6SKJ - chains A and C; structure by X-ray diffraction, 2.80 A resolution.

Chain A:
Molecule: Glycylpeptide N-tetradecanoyltransferase 1
Source organism: Homo sapiens
Notes: EC 2.3.1.97; engineered mutation(s): L495stop
Reference sequence: P30419 (NMT1_HUMAN); numbering as in UniProt (aligned over 99-494)
Sequence (400 residues; row label = number of the first residue in the row):
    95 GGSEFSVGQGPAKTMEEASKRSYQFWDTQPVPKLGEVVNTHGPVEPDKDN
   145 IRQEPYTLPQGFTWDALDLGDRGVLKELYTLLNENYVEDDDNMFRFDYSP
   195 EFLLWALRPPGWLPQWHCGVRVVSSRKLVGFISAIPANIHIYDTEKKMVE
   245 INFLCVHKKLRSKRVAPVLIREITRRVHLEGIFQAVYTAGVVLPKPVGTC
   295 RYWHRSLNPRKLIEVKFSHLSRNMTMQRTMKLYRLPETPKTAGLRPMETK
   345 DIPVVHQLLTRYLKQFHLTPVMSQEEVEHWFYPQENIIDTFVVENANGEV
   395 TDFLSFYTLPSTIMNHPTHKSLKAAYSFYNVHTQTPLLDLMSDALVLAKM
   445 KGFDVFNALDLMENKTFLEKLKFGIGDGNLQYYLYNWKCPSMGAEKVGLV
Disordered / not traced: 95-103, 410-413
Differences from the reference sequence: expression tag (95-98)
Curated features (UniProtKB/Swiss-Prot):
  - binding site (tetradecanoyl-CoA): Q118, F119, W120, F247, L248, C249, V250, S256, R258, V259, A260
  - mutagenesis: Y180 (Y180P: Abolished glycine- and lysine-myristoyltransferase activities), V181 (V181L: Reduced glycine N-myristoyltransferase activity), Y192 (Y192A: Reduced glycine N-myristoyltransferase activity), G492 (G492D/K: Reduced activity)
Small-molecule neighbours: tetradecanoyl-coa (MYA): R115, S116, Y117, Q118, F119, W120, N179, Y180, V181, V243, I245, N246, F247, L248, C249, V250, L254, R255, S256, K257, R258, V259, A260, P261, I264, I267, T268, V271, H272, I276, F277, Q278, A279, Y281, T282, A283, V285, L287, Y479
From the paper describing this entry:
  - catalytic residues: E244
  - mutagenesis - K107E/K252E: increased catalytic activity
  - mutagenesis - Y180F/N246A: unchanged catalytic activity
  - mutagenesis - Y180A, V181L, Y192A: decreased catalytic activity
  - mutagenesis - Y180P: abolished catalytic activity
  - specificity-determining residues: Y180, N246 (proposed by the authors, not directly observed)

Chain C:
Molecule: Apoptosis-inducing factor 3
Notes: EC 1.-.-.-
Reference sequence: Q96NN9 (AIFM3_HUMAN); numbering as in UniProt (aligned over 2-9)
Sequence (8 residues; numbered 2 to 9; the number before each row is that of its first residue):
     2 GNCFSKPR
Differences from the reference sequence: engineered mutation N3 (Gly in Q96NN9); conflict R9 (Lys in Q96NN9)
Glycans and other covalent adducts: tetradecanoyl-coa (MYA) linked to G2

Interface between chain A and chain C:
Residue-residue contacts - 38 pairs, chain A then chain C:
  Y180(A) - G2(C)
  Y180(A) - N3(C)
  V181(A) - N3(C)
  V181(A) - C4(C)  hydrophobic
  V181(A) - F5(C)
  D183(A) - F5(C)
  D183(A) - K7(C)  salt bridge
  D185(A) - K7(C)  salt bridge
  F188(A) - F5(C)  hydrophobic
  F190(A) - N3(C)
  F190(A) - C4(C)
  F190(A) - F5(C)  hydrophobic
  I245(A) - G2(C)
  N246(A) - G2(C)  hydrogen bond (side chain-backbone)
  T282(A) - G2(C)  hydrogen bond (side chain-backbone)
  A283(A) - G2(C)
  G284(A) - C4(C)
  Y296(A) - N3(C)  hydrogen bond
  Y296(A) - C4(C)
  Y296(A) - S6(C)
  H298(A) - S6(C)  hydrogen bond
  H298(A) - K7(C)  hydrogen bond (side chain-backbone)
  H298(A) - P8(C)
  F311(A) - F5(C)  hydrophobic
  F311(A) - K7(C)
  F311(A) - P8(C)
  Y401(A) - N3(C)  hydrogen bond
  S405(A) - F5(C)
  I469(A) - P8(C)
  I469(A) - R9(C)  hydrogen bond (backbone-backbone)
  G470(A) - S6(C)
  G470(A) - K7(C)
  G470(A) - R9(C)
  D471(A) - S6(C)  hydrogen bond (backbone-side chain)
  D471(A) - K7(C)  salt bridge
  G472(A) - S6(C)  hydrogen bond (backbone-side chain)
  N473(A) - C4(C)
  L474(A) - G2(C)
Interface residues without a listed pair, chain A (28 interface residues in all): E182, D184, Y192, F247, S312, Y420

Overview:
28 residues of chain A and 8 residues of chain C are in contact; the contacts include 9 hydrogen bonds and 3
salt bridges. Polar pairs include D183(A)-K7(C), D185(A)-K7(C) and D471(A)-K7(C). The paper reports the
catalytic residue E244(A); Y180A, V181L and Y192A of chain A reduce catalytic activity; 6 substitutions were
tested in all.
Here chain A is Glycylpeptide N-tetradecanoyltransferase 1 (Homo sapiens) and chain C is Apoptosis-inducing
factor 3. Entry 6SKJ (DeltaC2 C-terminal truncation of HsNMT1 in complex with MyrCoA and GNCFSKPR substrates)
was determined by X-ray diffraction together with 6QRM, 6SJZ, 6SK2, 6SK3 and 6SK8 from the same study.
